PDB entry 8SG1 | electron microscopy, 2.94 A resolution | chains B and E of the 6 polymer chains in the assembly

[Chain B]
Molecule: Guanine nucleotide-binding protein G(I)/G(S)/G(T) subunit beta-1
Organism: Homo sapiens
UniProtKB: P62873 (GBB1_HUMAN); residues 5-340 here = UniProt positions 5-340
Sequence (336 residues; numbered 5 to 340; the number before each row is that of its first residue):
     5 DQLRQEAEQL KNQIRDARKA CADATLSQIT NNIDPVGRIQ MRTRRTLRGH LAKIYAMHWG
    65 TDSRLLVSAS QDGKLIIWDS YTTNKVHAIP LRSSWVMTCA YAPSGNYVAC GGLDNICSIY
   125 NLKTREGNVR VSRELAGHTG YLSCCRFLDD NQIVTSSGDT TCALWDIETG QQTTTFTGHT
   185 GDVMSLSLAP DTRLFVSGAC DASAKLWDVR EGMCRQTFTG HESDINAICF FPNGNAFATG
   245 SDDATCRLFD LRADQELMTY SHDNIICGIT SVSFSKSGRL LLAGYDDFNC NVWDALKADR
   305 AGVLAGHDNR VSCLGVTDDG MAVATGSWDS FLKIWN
Curated features (UniProtKB/Swiss-Prot):
  - modified residue: His-266 (Phosphohistidine)
  - natural variant: Leu-30 (L30F: In MRD42; uncertain significance), Arg-52 (R52G: In MRD42), Gly-64 (G64V: In MRD42), Asp-76 (D76E: In MRD42; D76G: In MRD42), Gly-77 (G77S: In MRD42), Lys-78 (K78R: In MRD42), Ile-80 (I80N: In MRD42; I80T: In MRD42), His-91 (H91R: In MRD42; uncertain significance), Ala-92 (A92T: In MRD42), Pro-94 (P94S: In MRD42), Leu-95 (L95P: In MRD42), Arg-96 (R96L: In MRD42), 5 further natural variant entries in UniProt

[Chain E]
Molecule: scFv16
Organism: Mus musculus
Notes: antibody fragment or engineered binder
Sequence (266 residues; row label = number of the first residue in the row):
     2 VQLVESGGGL VQPGGSRKLS CSASGFAFSS FGMHWVRQAP EKGLEWVAYI SSGSGTIYYA
    62 DTVKGRFTIS RDDPKNTLFL QMTSLRSEDT AMYYCVRSIY YYGSSPFDFW GQGTTLTVSA
   122 GGGGSGGGGS GGGGSADIVM TQATSSVPVT PGESVSISCR SSKSLLHSNG NTYLYWFLQR
   182 PGQSPQLLIY RMSNLASGVP DRFSGSGSGT AFTLTISRLE AEDVGVYYCM QHLEYPLTFG
   242 AGTKLELLEE NLYFQGASHH HHHHHH
Unresolved in the structure: 122-136, 249-267
Cystine bridges: Cys-22/Cys-96, Cys-160/Cys-230

[Chain B / chain E interface]
Residue-residue contacts - 9 pairs, chain B then chain E:
  Asp-66(B) with Tyr-103(E)
  Arg-68(B) with Tyr-103(E)
  Leu-69(B) with Tyr-103(E), hydrophobic
  Val-90(B) with Tyr-102(E), hydrophobic
  Arg-129(B) with Arg-98(E), hydrogen bond (backbone-side chain); Phe-110(E)
  Glu-130(B) with Gly-26(E); Phe-27(E)
  Gly-131(B) with Phe-32(E)
Interface residues without a listed pair, chain B (8 interface residues in all): His-91
Interface residues without a listed pair, chain E (9 interface residues in all): Val-2, Ala-28

[In short]
Chain B and chain E form an interface of 8 and 9 residues respectively, with 1 hydrogen bond. The
hydrogen-bonded pair is Arg-129(B)/Arg-98(E).
Here chain B is Guanine nucleotide-binding protein G(I)/G(S)/G(T) subunit beta-1 (Homo sapiens) and chain E is
scFv16 (Mus musculus). Entry 8SG1 (Cryo-EM structure of CMKLR1 signaling complex) was determined by electron
microscopy.
